PDB entry 8XXR | electron microscopy, 3.17 A resolution | chains B and S of the 5 polymer chains in the assembly

[Chain B]
Molecule: Guanine nucleotide-binding protein G(I)/G(S)/G(T) subunit beta-1
Organism: Homo sapiens
Reference sequence: P62873 (GBB1_HUMAN); residues 2-340 here = UniProt positions 2-340
Amino-acid sequence (350 residues; each row starts with the number of its first residue; numbers below 1 keep their minus sign (Met-9 is residue -9)):
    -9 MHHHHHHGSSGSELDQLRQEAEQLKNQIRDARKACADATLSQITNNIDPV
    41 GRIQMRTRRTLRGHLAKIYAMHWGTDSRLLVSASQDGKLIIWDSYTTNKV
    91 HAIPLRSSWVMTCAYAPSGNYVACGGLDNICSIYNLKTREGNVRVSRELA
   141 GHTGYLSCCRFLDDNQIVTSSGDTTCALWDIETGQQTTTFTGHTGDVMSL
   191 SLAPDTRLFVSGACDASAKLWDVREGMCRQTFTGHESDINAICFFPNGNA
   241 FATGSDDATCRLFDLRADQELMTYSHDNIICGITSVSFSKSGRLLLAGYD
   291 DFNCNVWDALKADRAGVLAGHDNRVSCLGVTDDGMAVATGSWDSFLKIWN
Unresolved in the structure: -9 to 4
Construct notes: initiating methionine (-9); expression tag (-8 to 1)
Curated features (UniProtKB/Swiss-Prot):
  - modified residue: Ser2 (N-acetylserine), His266 (Phosphohistidine)
  - natural variant: Leu30 (L30F: In MRD42; uncertain significance), Arg52 (R52G: In MRD42), Gly64 (G64V: In MRD42), Asp76 (D76E: In MRD42; D76G: In MRD42), Gly77 (G77S: In MRD42), Lys78 (K78R: In MRD42), Ile80 (I80N: In MRD42; I80T: In MRD42), His91 (H91R: In MRD42; uncertain significance), Ala92 (A92T: In MRD42), Pro94 (P94S: In MRD42), Leu95 (L95P: In MRD42), Arg96 (R96L: In MRD42), 5 further natural variant entries in UniProt

[Chain S]
Molecule: Antibody fragment ScFv16
Organism: Mus musculus
Notes: antibody fragment or engineered binder
Amino-acid sequence (248 residues; row label = number of the first residue in the row; note: 2 numbers in that range are skipped by the numbering (no residue carries them; nothing is unmodelled there); a row labelled like 121A-121N holds insertion residues (121A, then the next letters in order)):
     1 DVQLVESGGGLVQPGGSRKLSCSASGFAFSSFGMHWVRQAPEKGLEWVAY
    51 ISSGSGTIYYADTVKGRFTISRDDPKNTLFLQMTSLRSEDTAMYYCVRSI
   101 YYYGSSPFDFWGQGTTLTVSS
121A-121N GGGGSGGGGSGGGG
   124 SDIVMTQATSSVPVTPGESVSISCRSSKSLLHSNGNTYLYWFLQRPGQSP
   174 QLLIYRMSNLASGVPDRFSGSGSGTAFTLTISRLEAEDVGVYYCMQHLEY
   224 PLTFGAGTKLELK
Unresolved in the structure: 121A-121N, 236
Cystine bridges: Cys22-Cys96, Cys147-Cys217

[Chain B / chain S interface]
Residue-residue contacts (11):
  Arg68(B) with Tyr103(S)
  Leu69(B) with Tyr103(S), hydrophobic
  Val90(B) with Tyr102(S), hydrophobic
  Arg129(B) with Val2(S); Arg98(S); Phe110(S)
  Glu130(B) with Gly26(S); Phe27(S); Ala28(S), hydrogen bond (backbone-backbone); Phe32(S)
  Gly131(B) with Phe32(S)
Also at the interface, not in a pair above, chain B (9 interface residues in all): Asp83, His91, Asn132
Also at the interface, not in a pair above, chain S (10 interface residues in all): Ile100

[Summary]
9 residues of chain B and 10 residues of chain S are in contact; the contacts include 1 hydrogen bond. The
hydrogen-bonded pair Glu130(B)-Ala28(S) is a backbone contact.
Chain B is Guanine nucleotide-binding protein G(I)/G(S)/G(T) subunit beta-1 (Homo sapiens) and chain S is
Antibody fragment ScFv16 (Mus musculus); the structure, Structure of CXCR2 bound to CXCL6 (CXCR2-CXCL6-Go Full
map), was determined by electron microscopy (same publication as 8XVU, 8XWA, 8XWF, 8XWM, 8XWN, 8XWS and 6
further entries).
